4FLM - chains A and B; structure by X-ray diffraction, 2.41 A resolution.

== Chain A (and B) ==
Protein: S-formylglutathione hydrolase
Organism: Saccharomyces cerevisiae
Notes: EC 3.1.2.12; chain B of this document is another copy of the same molecule, construct and numbering; everything in this record applies to it too
Reference sequence: P40363 (SFGH_YEAST); residues 1-299 here = UniProt positions 1-299
Chain sequence (299 residues; each row starts with the number of its first residue):
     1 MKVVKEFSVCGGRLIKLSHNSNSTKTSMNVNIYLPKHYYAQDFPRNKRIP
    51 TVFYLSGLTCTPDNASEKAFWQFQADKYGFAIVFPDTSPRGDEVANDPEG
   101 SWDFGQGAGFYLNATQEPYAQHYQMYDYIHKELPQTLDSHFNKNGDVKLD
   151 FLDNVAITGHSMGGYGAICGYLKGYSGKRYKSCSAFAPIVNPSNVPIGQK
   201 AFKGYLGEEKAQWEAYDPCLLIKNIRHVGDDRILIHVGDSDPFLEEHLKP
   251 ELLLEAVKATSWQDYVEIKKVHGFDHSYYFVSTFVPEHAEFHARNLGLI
Not modelled in the structure: 43-45, 92-99 (chain B: 43-46, 97-100, 143-145)
Construct notes: engineered mutation I197 (Trp in P40363)
Modified / non-standard residues: C60 (3-sulfinoalanine; CSD); S161 (2-amino-3-(diethoxy-phosphoryloxy)-propionic acid; SDP)
Curated features (UniProtKB/Swiss-Prot):
  - active site (Charge relay system): D241, H276
  - binding site (Cu cation): M1, H140
Bound ions: Cu ion: M1, H140

== Interface between chain A and chain B ==
Contacting residue pairs (36):
  K5(A) with D275(B), salt bridge
  F7(A) with D275(B); Y279(B), hydrophobic
  S8(A) with H272(B); G273(B); F274(B)
  V9(A) with F274(B), hydrophobic; Y279(B), hydrophobic; T283(B)
  C10(A) with F274(B); T283(B), hydrogen bond (backbone-side chain)
  L14(A) with Y279(B)
  S66(A) with Y279(B)
  E67(A) with K68(B); F70(B); Y279(B)
  K68(A) with E67(B), salt bridge; F70(B)
  A69(A) with F70(B)
  F70(A) with F70(B), hydrophobic; S282(B)
  Q72(A) with Y279(B)
  G273(A) with S8(B)
  F274(A) with S8(B); V9(B); C10(B)
  D275(A) with F7(B)
  Y279(A) with F7(B), hydrophobic; S8(B); V9(B), hydrophobic; L14(B); S66(B); E67(B); Q72(B)
  T283(A) with V9(B); C10(B), hydrogen bond (side chain-backbone)
Interface residues without a listed pair, chain A (23 interface residues in all): R13, D63, H272, S277, F280, S282
Interface residues without a listed pair, chain B (18 interface residues in all): D63

== Summary ==
Chain A and chain B form an interface of 23 and 18 residues respectively; the contacts include 2 hydrogen
bonds and 2 salt bridges. Polar contacts include K5(A)-D275(B), K68(A)-E67(B) and C10(A)-T283(B).
Chain A and chain B are both S-formylglutathione hydrolase (Saccharomyces cerevisiae); the structure,
S-formylglutathione Hydrolase W197I Variant containing Copper, was determined by X-ray diffraction, deposited
together with 4FOL.
